Entry 8EVC (electron microscopy, 3.33 A resolution); this record covers chains A and D of the 4 polymer chains in the assembly.

[Chain A]
Molecule: Cyclic nucleotide-gated cation channel alpha-3
Organism: Homo sapiens
UniProt: Q16281 (CNGA3_HUMAN); residues 151-694 here = UniProt positions 151-694
Amino-acid sequence (552 residues; each row starts with the number of its first residue):
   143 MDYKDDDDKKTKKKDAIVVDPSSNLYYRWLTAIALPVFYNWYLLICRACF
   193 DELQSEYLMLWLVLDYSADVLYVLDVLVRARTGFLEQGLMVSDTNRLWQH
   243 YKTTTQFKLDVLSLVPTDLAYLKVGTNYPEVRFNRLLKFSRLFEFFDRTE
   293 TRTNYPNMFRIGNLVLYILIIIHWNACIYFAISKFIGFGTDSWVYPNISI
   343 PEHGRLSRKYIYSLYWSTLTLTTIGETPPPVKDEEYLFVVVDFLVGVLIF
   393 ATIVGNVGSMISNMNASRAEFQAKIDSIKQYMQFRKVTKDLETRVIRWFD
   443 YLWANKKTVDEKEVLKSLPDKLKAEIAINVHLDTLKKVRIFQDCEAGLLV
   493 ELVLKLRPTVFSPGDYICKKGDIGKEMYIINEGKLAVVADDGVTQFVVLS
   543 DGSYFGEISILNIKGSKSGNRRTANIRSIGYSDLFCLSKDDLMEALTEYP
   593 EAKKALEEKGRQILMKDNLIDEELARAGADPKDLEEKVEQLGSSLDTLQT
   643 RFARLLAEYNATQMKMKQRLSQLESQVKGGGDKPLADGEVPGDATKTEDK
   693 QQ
Unresolved in the structure: 143-157, 260-266, 611-694
Sequence notes: initiating methionine (143); expression tag (144-150)
Swiss-Prot annotation at these positions:
  - region: Thr-365 to Glu-368 (Selectivity filter)
  - binding site (3',5'-cyclic GMP): Gly-548, Glu-549, Ser-551, Arg-564, Thr-565, Asp-609
  - site (Central gate): Phe-392, Val-396
  - glycosylation: Asn-339 (N-linked (GalNAc...) asparagine)
  - natural variant: Asp-162 (D162V: In ACHM2), Pro-163 (P163L: In ACHM2), Trp-171 (W171C: In ACHM2), Tyr-181 (Y181C: In ACHM2), Asn-182 (N182Y: In ACHM2), Leu-186 (L186F: In ACHM2), Cys-191 (C191Y: In ACHM2), Glu-194 (E194K: In ACHM2), Arg-223 (R223Q: In ACHM2; R223W: In ACHM2), Thr-224 (T224I: Found in patients with cone-rod dystrophy; T224R: In ACHM2), Glu-228 (E228K: In ACHM2; uncertain significance), Phe-249 (F249S: In ACHM2), 46 further natural variant entries in UniProt
Covalently attached groups: N-acetylglucosamine (NAG) linked to Asn-339
Residues lining bound ligands: cyclic guanosine monophosphate (PCG): Cys-510, Val-529, Leu-541, Phe-547, Gly-548, Glu-549, Ile-550, Ser-551, Arg-564, Thr-565, Ala-566, Ile-568, Ile-605, Asp-609
Reported in the primary citation:
  - conformationally variable residues (domain motion, side-chain flip): Phe-392, Asn-407

[Chain D]
Molecule: Cyclic nucleotide-gated cation channel beta-3
Organism: Homo sapiens
UniProt: Q9NQW8 (CNGB3_HUMAN); numbering as in UniProt (aligned over 79-809)
Amino-acid sequence (740 residues; numbered 70 to 809; the number before each row is that of its first residue):
    70 MDYKDDDDKSGDLTTNPDPQNAAEPTGTVPEQKEMDPGKEGPNSPQNKPP
   120 AAPVINEYADAQLHNLVKRMRQRTALYKKKLVEGDLSSPEASPQTAKPTA
   170 VPPVKESDDKPTEHYYRLLWFKVKKMPLTEYLKRIKLPNSIDSYTDRLYL
   220 LWLLLVTLAYNWNCCFIPLRLVFPYQTADNIHYWLIADIICDIIYLYDML
   270 FIQPRLQFVRGGDIIVDSNELRKHYRTSTKFQLDVASIIPFDICYLFFGF
   320 NPMFRANRMLKYTSFFEFNHHLESIMDKAYIYRVIRTTGYLLFILHINAC
   370 VYYWASNYEGIGTTRWVYDGEGNEYLRCYYWAVRTLITIGGLPEPQTLFE
   420 IVFQLLNFFSGVFVFSSLIGQMRDVIGAATANQNYFRACMDDTIAYMNNY
   470 SIPKLVQKRVRTWYEYTWDSQRMLDESDLLKTLPTTVQLALAIDVNFSII
   520 SKVDLFKGCDTQMIYDMLLRLKSVLYLPGDFVCKKGEIGKEMYIIKHGEV
   570 QVLGGPDGTKVLVTLKAGSVFGEISLLAAGGGNRRTANVVAHGFANLLTL
   620 DKKTLQEILVHYPDSERILMKKARVLLKQKAKTAEATPPRKDLALLFPPK
   670 EETPKLFKTLLGGTGKASLARLLKLKREQAAQKKENSEGGEEEGKENEDK
   720 QKENEDKQKENEDKGKENEDKDKGREPEEKPLDRPECTASPIAVEEEPHS
   770 VRRTVLPRGTSRQSLIISMAPSAEGGEEVLTIEVKEKAKQ
Unresolved in the structure: 70-205, 647-809
Sequence notes: initiating methionine (70); expression tag (71-78)
Swiss-Prot annotation at these positions:
  - region: Thr-407 to Gly-410 (Selectivity filter)
  - binding site (3',5'-cyclic GMP): Gly-591, Glu-592, Arg-604, Thr-605
  - site: Phe-434 (Central gate), Ile-438 (Central gate), Arg-442 (Occludes the pore below the central gate)
  - natural variant: Gly-107 (G107R: In ACHM3; uncertain significance), Lys-148 (K148E: In ACHM3), Ser-156 (S156F: In ACHM3), Glu-199 (E199K: In ACHM3; uncertain significance), Pro-309 (P309L: In ACHM3), Arg-403 (R403Q: Found in macular degeneration; uncertain significance), Ser-435 (S435F: In ACHM3), Met-466 (M466T: In ACHM3; uncertain significance), Tyr-469 (Y469D: In STGD1), Asp-494 (D494N: In ACHM3; uncertain significance), Asp-513 (D513Y: In ACHM3; uncertain significance), Phe-525 (F525N: In ACHM3), 4 further natural variant entries in UniProt
Residues lining bound ligands: cyclic guanosine monophosphate (PCG): Cys-552, Val-571, Leu-581, Val-582, Phe-590, Gly-591, Glu-592, Ile-593, Arg-604, Thr-605, Ala-606, Val-608
Reported in the primary citation:
  - conformationally variable residues (domain motion, side-chain flip): Arg-442, Thr-449

[Chain A / chain D interface]
Contacting residue pairs (81):
  Leu-227(A) with Tyr-485(D), hydrophobic
  Gln-229(A) with His-566(D), hydrogen bond; Gly-567(D); Ala-586(D)
  Gly-230(A) with Gly-612(D); Phe-613(D), hydrogen bond (backbone-backbone)
  Leu-231(A) with Glu-568(D); His-611(D)
  Asp-289(A) with Trp-487(D)
  Glu-292(A) with Arg-456(D), salt bridge
  Thr-293(A) with Met-459(D); Arg-480(D), hydrogen bond (backbone-side chain); Glu-484(D)
  Arg-294(A) with Arg-480(D)
  Thr-295(A) with Arg-480(D), hydrogen bond (backbone-side chain)
  Asn-296(A) with Asn-467(D), hydrogen bond
  Pro-298(A) with Asp-460(D)
  Arg-302(A) with Arg-456(D); Asp-460(D), salt bridge
  Thr-365(A) with Ile-408(D)
  Ile-366(A) with Ile-408(D)
  Gly-367(A) with Arg-403(D), hydrogen bond (backbone-side chain); Ile-408(D)
  Pro-371(A) with Tyr-399(D)
  Pro-372(A) with Tyr-399(D)
  Val-373(A) with Arg-396(D), hydrogen bond (backbone-side chain)
  Asp-375(A) with Asn-392(D), hydrogen bond (side chain-backbone); Leu-395(D); Arg-396(D), salt bridge
  Tyr-378(A) with Leu-395(D), hydrophobic; Arg-396(D); Tyr-399(D), hydrophobic
  Val-381(A) with Tyr-399(D), hydrophobic
  Val-382(A) with Tyr-398(D), hydrophobic; Tyr-399(D), hydrophobic
  Phe-385(A) with Val-402(D), hydrophobic; Arg-403(D); Ile-408(D), hydrophobic
  Leu-386(A) with Leu-360(D), hydrophobic; Leu-361(D), hydrophobic; Leu-364(D), hydrophobic
  Val-389(A) with Ile-406(D), hydrophobic; Phe-434(D), hydrophobic; Ile-438(D)
  Leu-390(A) with Thr-357(D); Leu-360(D), hydrophobic; Met-441(D), hydrophobic
  Ala-393(A) with Ile-438(D), hydrophobic
  Gly-397(A) with Arg-442(D), hydrogen bond (backbone-side chain)
  Asn-398(A) with Arg-442(D), hydrogen bond
  Glu-453(A) with Tyr-465(D); Tyr-469(D)
  Val-456(A) with Asp-461(D); Thr-462(D), hydrogen bond (backbone-side chain); Tyr-465(D), hydrophobic
  Leu-457(A) with Thr-462(D); Tyr-465(D), hydrophobic
  Ser-459(A) with Trp-482(D); Leu-493(D)
  Leu-460(A) with Trp-482(D), hydrophobic; Tyr-483(D)
  Pro-461(A) with Trp-482(D); Leu-544(D)
  Lys-463(A) with Asp-549(D); Phe-550(D)
  Leu-464(A) with Arg-478(D); Trp-482(D), hydrophobic
  Glu-467(A) with Arg-478(D), salt bridge
  Ile-468(A) with Tyr-465(D), hydrophobic; Ile-471(D), hydrophobic; Val-479(D), hydrophobic
  Asn-471(A) with Ile-471(D); Pro-472(D)
  Val-472(A) with Tyr-465(D); Tyr-469(D), hydrophobic; Ile-471(D), hydrophobic
  Glu-493(A) with Lys-559(D), salt bridge
  Glu-590(A) with Ile-557(D); Ala-598(D); Arg-603(D)
  Tyr-591(A) with Ile-557(D)
Interface residues without a listed pair, chain A (52 interface residues in all): Asn-166, Lys-374, Leu-379, Thr-394, Ser-401, Lys-449, Val-451, Lys-458
Interface residues without a listed pair, chain D (63 interface residues in all): Gly-391, Ile-445, Ile-463, Met-466, Val-475, Lys-477, Asp-494, Val-543, Tyr-545, Leu-546, Lys-553, Gly-599, Gly-600
From the paper, about this interface:
  - specific contacts: Arg-442(D)/Gly-397(A) (hydrogen bond)

[In short]
52 residues of chain A face 63 of chain D across their interface, with 11 hydrogen bonds and 5 salt bridges.
Polar pairs include Glu-292(A)/Arg-456(D), Arg-302(A)/Asp-460(D) and Asp-375(A)/Arg-396(D). The paper
describes a hydrogen bond between Arg-442(D) and Gly-397(A). Ligands of chain A: cyclic guanosine
monophosphate. From the paper: conformational variability at Phe-392(A), Asn-407(A) and Arg-442(D) among
others.
Here chain A is Cyclic nucleotide-gated cation channel alpha-3 and chain D is Cyclic nucleotide-gated cation
channel beta-3, both from Homo sapiens. Entry 8EVC (Cryo-EM structure of cGMP bound truncated human
CNGA3/CNGB3 channel in lipid nanodisc, open state) was determined by electron microscopy together with 8ETP,
8EU3, 8EUC, 8EV8, 8EV9, 8EVA and 8EVB from the same study.
